PDB entry 8YZ2 | electron microscopy, 2.68 A resolution | chains B and A of the 39 polymer chains in the assembly

# Chain B (and A)
Molecule: Antenna pigment protein alpha chain
From: Dinoroseobacter shibae DFL 12
Notes: chain A of this document is another copy of the same molecule, construct and numbering; everything in this record applies to it too
UniProt: A8LQ15 (A8LQ15_DINSH); residue numbers follow UniProt; this construct covers 1-53
Chain sequence (53 residues; each row starts with the number of its first residue):
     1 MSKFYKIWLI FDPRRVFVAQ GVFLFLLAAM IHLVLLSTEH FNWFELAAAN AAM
Unresolved in the structure: 1, 53
Residues lining bound ligands:
  - Spheroidenone (A1EFU; (4E,16E,26E)-2-methoxy-2,6,10,14,19,23,27,31-octamethyl-dotriaconta-4,6,8,10,12,14,16,18,20,22,26,30-dodecaen-3-one), molecule 1: K3, F4, K6, I7, L9, I10
  - Spheroidenone (A1EFU), molecule 2: F17, Q20, F23, L24, L27, M30, I31
  - Spheroidenone (A1EFU), molecule 3: F17, Q20, G21
  - Spheroidenone (A1EFU), molecule 4: F25, A28, A29, H32, L33, W43
  - bacteriochlorophyll a (BCL), molecule 1: F4, I7, W8, F11, V16, Q20, F23, I31
  - bacteriochlorophyll a (BCL), molecule 2: G21, L24, F25, A28, H32, L35, W43, F44
  - bacteriochlorophyll a (BCL), molecule 3: L24, L27, A28, I31, H32, L35, F41
  - MW9 ((21R,24R,27S)-24,27,28-trihydroxy-18,24-dioxo-19,23,25-trioxa-24lambda~5~-phosphaoctacosan-21-yl (9Z)-octadec-9-enoate): I10, F11, D12, R15, V16, A19, F23, M30

# Interface between chain B and chain A
Contacting residue pairs - 18 pairs, chain B then chain A:
  P13(B) with I10(A)
  R14(B) with I10(A); F11(A); R15(A)
  F17(B) with I7(A), hydrophobic; I10(A), hydrophobic; F11(A), hydrophobic
  V18(B) with F11(A), hydrophobic
  F25(B) with F23(A), hydrophobic
  F44(B) with V34(A), hydrophobic; L35(A), hydrophobic; T38(A); F41(A), hydrophobic
  A47(B) with H40(A); F41(A), hydrophobic
  A48(B) with E39(A); H40(A)
  A51(B) with H40(A)
Also at the interface, not in a pair above, chain B (10 interface residues in all): W43
Also at the interface, not in a pair above, chain A (12 interface residues in all): L27

# Summary
10 residues of chain B and 12 residues of chain A are in contact. Bound to chain B: 3 copies of
bacteriochlorophyll a, compound MW9 and 4 copies of Spheroidenone.
Chain B and chain A are both Antenna pigment protein alpha chain (Dinoroseobacter shibae DFL 12); the
structure, Cryo-EM structure of a tri-heme cytochrome-associated RC-LH1 complex from a marine
photoheterotrophic bacterium, purified with magnesium ..., was determined by electron microscopy together with
8YY9 and 9KM0 from the same study.
